Entry 5JUB (X-ray diffraction, 2.57 A resolution); this record covers chains A and X of the 6 polymer chains in the assembly.

Chain A:
Name: Transcriptional regulator
From: Streptococcus thermophilus LMD-9
Chain sequence (310 residues; numbered 1 to 310; the number before each row is that of its first residue):
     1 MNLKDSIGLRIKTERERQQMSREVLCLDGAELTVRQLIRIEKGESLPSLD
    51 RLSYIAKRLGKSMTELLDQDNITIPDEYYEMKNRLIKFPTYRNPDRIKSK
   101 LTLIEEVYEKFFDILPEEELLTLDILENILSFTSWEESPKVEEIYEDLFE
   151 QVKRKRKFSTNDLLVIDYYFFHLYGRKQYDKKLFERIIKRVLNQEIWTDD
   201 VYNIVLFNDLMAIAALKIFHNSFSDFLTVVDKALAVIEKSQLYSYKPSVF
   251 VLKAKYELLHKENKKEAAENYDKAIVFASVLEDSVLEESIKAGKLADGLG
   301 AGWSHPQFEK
Unresolved in the structure: 1-2, 301-310
Reported in the primary citation:
  - binding site for pComX-for: Arg35, Arg39, Arg51
  - binding site for pComX-rev (chain X): Arg35
  - self-association interface (contacts with another copy of this molecule); pairs are residue here / residue on that copy: Lys87-Asp200 (salt bridge), Lys246-Glu282 (salt bridge)
  - binding site for ComS: Thr90, Arg92, Lys100, Phe171, Tyr174, Asn208, Ser289, Ile290
  - conformationally variable residues (helix shift): Glu146, Phe171, Tyr174
  - contacts within the chain: Tyr91-Leu286, Arg92-Leu130 (hydrogen bond), Arg96-Asp283 (salt bridge)
  - mutagenesis - K87A, T90A, Y91A, R92A, K100A, F171A/Y174A, K246A: decreased binding to DNA
  - mutagenesis - K87A/K246A: abolished binding to DNA
  - mutagenesis - K87A, K87A/K246A, K246A: decreased signaling in response to XIP
  - mutagenesis - K87A/K246A, F171A/Y174A (Kd 87 nM): unchanged binding to ComS
  - mutagenesis - T90A, Y91A, R92A, K100A, F171A/Y174A: decreased signaling
  - mutagenesis - Y91A, R92A: decreased binding to ComS
  - mutagenesis - K87A, Y91A, R92A, F171A/Y174A, K246A: decreased binding to pComX-for
  - mutagenesis - K87A/K246A: abolished binding to pComX-for
  - mutagenesis - Y91A: unchanged binding to XIP
  - mutagenesis - R92A: decreased binding to XIP
  - mutagenesis - E117A/E118A, E146A/D147A: increased signaling
  - mutagenesis - E146A/D147A: increased binding to in the absence of XIP

Chain X:
Molecule: pComX-rev
Sequence (20 nucleotides; row label = number of the first residue in the row):
     1 TAGAGACATATATGTCACTA
Unresolved in the structure: 1-2, 20

Interface between chain A and chain X:
Contacting residue pairs (4; chain A residue first):
  Arg22(A) - DG3(X)  salt bridge to the phosphate
  Arg35(A) - DA4(X)  hydrogen bond to the base
  Arg35(A) - DG5(X)  hydrogen bond to the base
  Lys42(A) - DA4(X)  salt bridge to the phosphate
Other interface residues (no listed pair), chain A (5 interface residues in all): Ile38, Arg39
Other interface residues (no listed pair), chain X (4 interface residues in all): DA6

Overview:
5 residues of chain A and 4 residues of chain X are in contact; the contacts include 2 hydrogen bonds and 2
salt bridges. Polar contacts include Arg35(A)-DA4(X), Arg35(A)-DG5(X) and Arg22(A)-DG3(X). From the paper: a
binding site for ComS at Thr90(A), Arg92(A) and Lys100(A) among others; K87A, T90A and Y91A of chain A, among
others, reduce binding to DNA; 10 substitutions were tested in all.
Chain A is Transcriptional regulator (Streptococcus thermophilus LMD-9) and chain X is pComX-rev; the
structure, Crystal structure of ComR from S.thermophilus in complex with DNA and its signalling peptide ComS,
was determined by X-ray diffraction, deposited together with 5JUF.
